Entry 6CF6 (X-ray diffraction, 1.93 A resolution); this record covers chains B and C of the 4 polymer chains in the assembly.

Chain B:
Protein: Tankyrase-1
Source organism: Mus musculus
Notes: EC 2.4.2.30
Reference sequence: Q6PFX9 (TNKS1_MOUSE); residues 308-655 here = UniProt positions 308-655
Sequence (348 residues; each row starts with the number of its first residue):
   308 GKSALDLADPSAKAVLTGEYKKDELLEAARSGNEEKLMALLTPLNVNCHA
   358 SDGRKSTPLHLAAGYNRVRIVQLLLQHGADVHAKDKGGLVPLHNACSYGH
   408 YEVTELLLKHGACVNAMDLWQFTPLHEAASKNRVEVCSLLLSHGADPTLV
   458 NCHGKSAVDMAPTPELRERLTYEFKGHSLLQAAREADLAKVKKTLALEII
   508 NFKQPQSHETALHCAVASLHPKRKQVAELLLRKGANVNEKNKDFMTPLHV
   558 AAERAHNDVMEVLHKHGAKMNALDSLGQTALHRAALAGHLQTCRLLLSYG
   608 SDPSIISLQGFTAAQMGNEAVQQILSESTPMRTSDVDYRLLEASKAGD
Disordered / not traced: 308-315, 635-655

Chain C:
Protein: RNF146
Sequence (13 residues; row label = number of the first residue in the row):
   190 NLARESSADGADS
Disordered / not traced: 190
Reported in the primary citation:
  - mutagenesis - S195P: unchanged binding to Tankyrase-1 (chain B)
  - mutagenesis - S196A: unchanged binding to ARC2

Interface between chain B and chain C:
Contacting residue pairs (30; chain B residue first):
  Arg-361(B) / Glu-194(C)  salt bridge
  Arg-361(B) / Ser-196(C)
  Arg-361(B) / Asp-198(C)
  Ser-363(B) / Asp-198(C)  hydrogen bond
  Leu-368(B) / Asp-198(C)
  Gly-371(B) / Asp-198(C)
  Gly-371(B) / Gly-199(C)
  Gly-371(B) / Ala-200(C)  hydrogen bond (backbone-backbone)
  Tyr-372(B) / Gly-199(C)
  Tyr-372(B) / Ala-200(C)  hydrophobic
  Asn-373(B) / Ser-202(C)
  Lys-393(B) / Glu-194(C)  salt bridge
  Leu-396(B) / Arg-193(C)
  Leu-396(B) / Ala-197(C)  hydrophobic
  Asn-401(B) / Ala-197(C)
  Asn-401(B) / Asp-198(C)  hydrogen bond (side chain-backbone)
  Tyr-405(B) / Ser-196(C)  hydrogen bond
  Tyr-405(B) / Ala-197(C)  hydrogen bond (side chain-backbone)
  Tyr-405(B) / Asp-198(C)
  Tyr-405(B) / Gly-199(C)  hydrogen bond (side chain-backbone)
  Tyr-405(B) / Ala-200(C)
  Tyr-405(B) / Asp-201(C)
  His-407(B) / Ala-200(C)  hydrogen bond (side chain-backbone)
  His-407(B) / Ser-202(C)
  Asp-425(B) / Arg-193(C)  salt bridge
  Trp-427(B) / Leu-191(C)  hydrogen bond (side chain-backbone)
  Trp-427(B) / Arg-193(C)
  Phe-429(B) / Arg-193(C)
  Glu-434(B) / Arg-193(C)  salt bridge
  Arg-440(B) / Asp-201(C)  salt bridge
Other interface residues (no listed pair), chain B (17 interface residues in all): His-367
Other interface residues (no listed pair), chain C (11 interface residues in all): Ala-192
The authors on this interface:
  - specific contacts: Tyr-405(B)/Ala-197(C) (hydrogen bond), Phe-429(B)/Arg-193(C), Glu-434(B)/Arg-193(C), Ser-196(C)/Tyr-405(B) (hydrogen bond)
  - interface residues, chain B: Tyr-372(B), Tyr-405(B)

Overview:
17 residues of chain B and 11 residues of chain C are in contact; the contacts include 8 hydrogen bonds and 5
salt bridges. Among the polar pairs are Arg-361(B)/Glu-194(C), Lys-393(B)/Glu-194(C) and
Asp-425(B)/Arg-193(C). The paper describes hydrogen bonds between Tyr-405(B) and Ala-197(C) and Ser-196(C) and
Tyr-405(B); contacts between Phe-429(B) and Arg-193(C) and Glu-434(B) and Arg-193(C). The paper reports that
S195P of chain C leaves binding to Tankyrase-1 (chain B) unchanged; interface residues Tyr-372(B) and
Tyr-405(B).
Here chain B is Tankyrase-1 (Mus musculus) and chain C is RNF146. Entry 6CF6 (RNF146 TBM-Tankyrase ARC2-3
complex) was determined by X-ray diffraction.
